8YA0 - chains A and C of the 7 polymer chains in the assembly; structure by electron microscopy, 2.97 A resolution.

# Chain A
Molecule: Protein translocase subunit SecA
Organism: Bacillus subtilis subsp. subtilis str. 168
Notes: EC 7.4.2.8
UniProt: P28366 (SECA_BACSU); residues 14-778 here = UniProt positions 14-778
Amino-acid sequence (765 residues; numbered 14 to 778; the number before each row is that of its first residue):
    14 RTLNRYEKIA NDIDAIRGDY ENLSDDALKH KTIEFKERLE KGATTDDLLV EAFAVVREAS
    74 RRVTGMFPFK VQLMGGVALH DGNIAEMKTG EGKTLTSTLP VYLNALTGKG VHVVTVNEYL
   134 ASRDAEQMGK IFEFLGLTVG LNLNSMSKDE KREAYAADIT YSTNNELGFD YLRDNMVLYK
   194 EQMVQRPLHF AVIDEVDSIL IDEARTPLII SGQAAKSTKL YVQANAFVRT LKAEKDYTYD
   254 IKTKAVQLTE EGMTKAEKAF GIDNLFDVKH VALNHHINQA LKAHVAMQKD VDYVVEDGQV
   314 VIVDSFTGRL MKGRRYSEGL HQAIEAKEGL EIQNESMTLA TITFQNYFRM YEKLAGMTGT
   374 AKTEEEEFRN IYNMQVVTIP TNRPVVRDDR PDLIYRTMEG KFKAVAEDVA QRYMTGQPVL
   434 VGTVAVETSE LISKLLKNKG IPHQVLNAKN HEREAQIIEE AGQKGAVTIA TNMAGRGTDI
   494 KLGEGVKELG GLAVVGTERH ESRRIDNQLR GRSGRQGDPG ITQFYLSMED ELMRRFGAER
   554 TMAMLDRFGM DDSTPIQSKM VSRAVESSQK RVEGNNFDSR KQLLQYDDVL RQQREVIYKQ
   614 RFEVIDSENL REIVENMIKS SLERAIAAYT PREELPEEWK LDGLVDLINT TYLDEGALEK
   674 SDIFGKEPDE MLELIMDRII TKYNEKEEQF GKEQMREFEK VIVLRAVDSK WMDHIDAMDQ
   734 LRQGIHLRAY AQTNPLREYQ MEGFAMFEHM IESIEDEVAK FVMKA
Residues lining bound ligands: ADP / beryllium trifluoride: Met-79, Phe-80, Pro-81, Phe-82, Gln-85, Lys-101, Thr-102, Gly-103, Glu-104, Gly-105, Lys-106, Thr-107, Leu-108, Arg-136, Glu-208, Gly-372, Arg-489, Gly-490, Asp-492, Lys-494, Gln-521, Arg-525, Arg-528, Gln-529
Curated features (UniProtKB/Swiss-Prot):
  - binding site (ATP): Met-79, Phe-80, Gln-85, Gly-103 to Thr-107, Asp-492
  - mutagenesis: Lys-101 (K101N: Can restore growth of E.coli secA mutants), Lys-106 (K106N: Loss of activity. Cannot complement E.coli secA mutants), Gly-587 (G587C: Forms position 587-750 dimers upon oxidation in vitro; when associated with C-750. Does not form position 587-587 dimers (homodimers)), Asn-588 (N588C: Forms position 588-588 dimers upon oxidation in vitro (homodimers)), Arg-750 (R750C: Forms position 587-750 dimers upon oxidation in vitro; when associated with C-587. Also forms position 750-750 dimers (homodimers))

# Chain C
Molecule: Nanobody
Organism: Lama glama
Notes: antibody fragment or engineered binder
Amino-acid sequence (113 residues; row label = number of the first residue in the row; note: 2 numbers in that range are skipped by the numbering (no residue carries them; nothing is unmodelled there); a row labelled like 82A-82C holds insertion residues (82A, then the next letters in order)):
     2 VALVESGGAL VQPGGSLRLS CAASGFPVNR YSMRWYRQAP GKEREWVAGM S
   52A S
    53 AGDRSSYEDS VKGRFTISRD DARNTVYLQM
82A-82C NSL
    83 KPEDTAVYYC NVNVGF
   101 EYWGQGTQVT VS
Cystine bridges: Cys-22/Cys-92

# Interface between chain A and chain C
Contacting residue pairs - 15 pairs, chain A then chain C:
  Asp-667(A) / Gly-26(C)
  Asp-667(A) / Pro-28(C)
  Glu-668(A) / Pro-28(C)
  Glu-668(A) / Arg-31(C)
  Glu-668(A) / Tyr-32(C)  hydrogen bond
  Lys-695(A) / Gly-26(C)
  Lys-699(A) / Ser-25(C)
  Gln-702(A) / Ala-3(C)  hydrogen bond (side chain-backbone)
  Gln-702(A) / Val-5(C)
  Gln-702(A) / Ala-23(C)  hydrogen bond (side chain-backbone)
  Gln-702(A) / Ser-25(C)
  Lys-777(A) / Val-2(C)
  Ala-778(A) / Val-2(C)  hydrogen bond (backbone-backbone)
  Ala-778(A) / Ala-3(C)
  Ala-778(A) / Ser-25(C)
Also at the interface, not in a pair above, chain A (8 interface residues in all): Phe-703
Also at the interface, not in a pair above, chain C (11 interface residues in all): Ala-24, Phe-27

# In short
8 residues of chain A face 11 of chain C across their interface, with 4 hydrogen bonds. Polar pairs include
Glu-668(A)/Tyr-32(C), Gln-702(A)/Ala-3(C) and Gln-702(A)/Ala-23(C). Bound to chain A: ADP / beryllium
trifluoride. UniProt lists 9 ATP-binding residues and 5 mutagenesis sites on chain A.
Chain A is Protein translocase subunit SecA (Bacillus subtilis subsp. subtilis str. 168) and chain C is
Nanobody (Lama glama); the structure, Structure of the SecA-SecY complex with the substrate FtsQ-LacY(+7C),
was determined by electron microscopy together with 8Y9Y, 8Y9Z, 8YA2, 8YA3 and 8YAS from the same study.
